PDB entry 7WSR | electron microscopy, 2.90 A resolution | chains A and B

[Chain A (and B)]
Protein: Iron-phytosiderophore transporter
From: Hordeum vulgare
Notes: chain B of this document is another copy of the same molecule, construct and numbering; everything in this record applies to it too
UniProt: Q2PGC4 (Q2PGC4_HORVU); numbering as in UniProt (aligned over 1-678)
Sequence (690 residues; numbered 1 to 690; the number before each row is that of its first residue):
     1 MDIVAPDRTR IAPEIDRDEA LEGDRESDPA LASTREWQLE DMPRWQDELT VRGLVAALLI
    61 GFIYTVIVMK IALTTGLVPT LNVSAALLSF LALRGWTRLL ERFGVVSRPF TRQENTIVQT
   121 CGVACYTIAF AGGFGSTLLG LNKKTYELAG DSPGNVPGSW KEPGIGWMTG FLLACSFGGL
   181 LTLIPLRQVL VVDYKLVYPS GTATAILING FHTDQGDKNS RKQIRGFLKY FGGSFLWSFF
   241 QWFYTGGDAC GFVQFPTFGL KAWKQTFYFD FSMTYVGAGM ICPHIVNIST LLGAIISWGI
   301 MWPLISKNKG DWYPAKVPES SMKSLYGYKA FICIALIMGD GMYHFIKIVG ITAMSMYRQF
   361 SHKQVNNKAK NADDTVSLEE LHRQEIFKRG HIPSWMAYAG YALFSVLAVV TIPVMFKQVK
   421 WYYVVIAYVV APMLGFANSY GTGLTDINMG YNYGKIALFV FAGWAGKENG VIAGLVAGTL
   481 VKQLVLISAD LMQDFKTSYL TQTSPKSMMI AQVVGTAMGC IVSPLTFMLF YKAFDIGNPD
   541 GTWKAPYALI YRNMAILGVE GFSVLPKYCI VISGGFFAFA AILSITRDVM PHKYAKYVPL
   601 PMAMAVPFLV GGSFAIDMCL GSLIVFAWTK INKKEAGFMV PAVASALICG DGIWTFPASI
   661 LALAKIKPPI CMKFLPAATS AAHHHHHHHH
Not modelled in the structure: 1-45, 360-392, 679-690
Differences from the reference sequence: expression tag (679-690)
Cystine bridges: Cys250-Cys671
What the authors report for this chain:
  - self-association interface (contacts with another copy of this molecule): Phe240, Tyr244, Phe252, Phe255, Met672, Lys673, Phe674
  - conformationally variable residues (side-chain flip): Tyr451

[Interface between chain A and chain B]
Pairs across the interface (34):
  Phe240(A) with Phe255(B), hydrophobic
  Tyr244(A) with Phe255(B); Pro256(B), hydrogen bond (side chain-backbone); Thr257(B)
  Gly246(A) with Ala677(B)
  Phe252(A) with Phe255(B), hydrophobic
  Phe255(A) with Phe240(B), hydrophobic; Tyr244(B); Phe252(B), hydrophobic; Met672(B), hydrophobic
  Pro256(A) with Tyr244(B), hydrogen bond (backbone-side chain)
  Thr257(A) with Tyr244(B)
  Pro669(A) with Pro676(B); Ala677(B), hydrogen bond (backbone-backbone)
  Ile670(A) with Leu675(B)
  Cys671(A) with Lys673(B); Phe674(B); Leu675(B), hydrogen bond (backbone-backbone)
  Met672(A) with Phe255(B), hydrophobic; Met672(B), hydrophobic; Lys673(B); Phe674(B), hydrophobic
  Lys673(A) with Cys671(B); Met672(B); Lys673(B), hydrogen bond (backbone-backbone); Leu675(B)
  Phe674(A) with Cys671(B); Met672(B), hydrophobic
  Leu675(A) with Ile670(B); Cys671(B), hydrogen bond (backbone-backbone); Lys673(B)
  Pro676(A) with Pro669(B)
  Ala677(A) with Gly246(B); Pro669(B), hydrogen bond (backbone-backbone)
Interface residues without a listed pair, chain A (20 interface residues in all): Phe258, Gly259, Leu260, Pro668
Interface residues without a listed pair, chain B (20 interface residues in all): Phe258, Gly259, Leu260, Pro668

[Overview]
The chain A/chain B interface involves 20 residues from each chain, with 7 hydrogen bonds. Polar contacts
include Tyr244(A)-Pro256(B), Pro669(A)-Ala677(B) and Cys671(A)-Leu675(B). From the paper: conformational
variability at Tyr451(A); a self-association interface involving Phe240(A), Tyr244(A) and Phe252(A) among
others.
Chain A and chain B are both Iron-phytosiderophore transporter (Hordeum vulgare); the structure, Cryo-EM
structure of the barley Yellow stripe 1 transporter, was determined by electron microscopy, deposited together
with 7WST and 7WSU.
